4NGE - chains A and B of the 3 polymer chains in the assembly; structure by X-ray diffraction, 2.70 A resolution.

== Chain A ==
Name: Presequence protease, mitochondrial
Source organism: Homo sapiens
Notes: EC 3.4.24.-
Reference sequence: Q5JRX3 (PREP_HUMAN); numbering as in UniProt (aligned over 33-1037)
Chain sequence (1014 residues; numbered 24 to 1037; the number before each row is that of its first residue):
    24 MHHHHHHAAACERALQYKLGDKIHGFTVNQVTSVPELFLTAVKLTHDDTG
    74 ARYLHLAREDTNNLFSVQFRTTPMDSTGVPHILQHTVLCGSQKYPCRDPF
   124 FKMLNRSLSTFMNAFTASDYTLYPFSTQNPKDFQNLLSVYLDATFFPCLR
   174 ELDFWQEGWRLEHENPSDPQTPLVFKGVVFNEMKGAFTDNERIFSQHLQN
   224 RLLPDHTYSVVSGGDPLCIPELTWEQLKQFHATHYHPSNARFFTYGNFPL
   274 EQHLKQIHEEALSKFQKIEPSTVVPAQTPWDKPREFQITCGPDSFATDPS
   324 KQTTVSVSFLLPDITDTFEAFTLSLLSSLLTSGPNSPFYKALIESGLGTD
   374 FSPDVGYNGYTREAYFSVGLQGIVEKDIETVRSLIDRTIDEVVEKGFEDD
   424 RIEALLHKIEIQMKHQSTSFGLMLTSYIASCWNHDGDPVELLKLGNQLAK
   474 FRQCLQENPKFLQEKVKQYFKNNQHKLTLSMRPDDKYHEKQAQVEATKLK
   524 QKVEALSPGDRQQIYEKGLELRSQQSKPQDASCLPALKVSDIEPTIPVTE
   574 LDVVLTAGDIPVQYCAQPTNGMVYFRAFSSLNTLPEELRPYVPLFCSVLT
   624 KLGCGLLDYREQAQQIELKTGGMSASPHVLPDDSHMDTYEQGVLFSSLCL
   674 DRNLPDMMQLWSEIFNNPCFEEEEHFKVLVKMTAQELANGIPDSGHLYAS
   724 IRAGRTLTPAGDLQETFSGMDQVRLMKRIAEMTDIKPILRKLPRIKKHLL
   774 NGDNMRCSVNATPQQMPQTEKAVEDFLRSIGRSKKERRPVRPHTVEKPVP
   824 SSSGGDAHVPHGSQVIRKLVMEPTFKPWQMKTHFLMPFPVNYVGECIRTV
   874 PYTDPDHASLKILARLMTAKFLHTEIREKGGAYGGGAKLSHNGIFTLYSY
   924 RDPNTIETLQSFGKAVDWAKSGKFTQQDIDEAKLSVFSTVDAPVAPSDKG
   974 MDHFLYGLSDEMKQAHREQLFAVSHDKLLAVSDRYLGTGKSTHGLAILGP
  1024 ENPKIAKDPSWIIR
Disordered / not traced: 24-30, 321, 807-811, 822-837
Modified residues: Cys34, Cys112, Cys171, Cys556 (s-(dimethylarsenic)cysteine; CAS); Lys41, Lys66, Lys199, Lys251, Lys278, Lys363, Lys431, Lys466, Lys513, Lys525, Lys624, Lys642, Lys854, Lys902, Lys911, Lys943 (n-dimethyl-lysine; MLY); Lys946 (n-methyl-lysine; MLZ)
Differences from the reference sequence: expression tag (24-32); engineered mutation Gln107 (Glu in Q5JRX3)
Bound ions: Zn2+: His104, His108, Glu205 (shared with Phe20(B) of chain B)
UniProt features mapped onto this chain:
  - active site: Glu180
  - binding site (Zn(2+)): His104, His108, Glu205
  - modified residue: Lys759 (N6-acetyllysine), Lys770 (N6-acetyllysine), Lys849 (N6-succinyllysine), Lys884 (N6-acetyllysine), Lys946 (N6-succinyllysine)
From the paper describing this entry:
  - mutagenesis - E107Q: abolished catalytic activity
  - mutagenesis - L557E, P558G: decreased catalytic activity
  - mutagenesis - L557E: unchanged stability

== Chain B ==
Name: Beta-amyloid protein 40
Reference sequence: P05067 (A4_HUMAN); residues 1-40 here correspond to UniProt positions 672-711 (UniProt number = residue number + 671)
Chain sequence (40 residues; each row starts with the number of its first residue):
     1 DAEFRHDSGYEVHHQKLVFFAEDVGSNKGAIIGLMVGGVV
Disordered / not traced: 1-14, 24-40
Bound ions: Zn2+: Phe20 (shared with His104(A), His108(A), Glu205(A) of chain A)

== How chain A and chain B interact ==
Residue-residue contacts - 49 pairs, chain A then chain B:
  His104(A) - Phe20(B)
  His104(A) - Ala21(B)
  His104(A) - Glu22(B)
  Gln107(A) - Phe20(B)
  Gln107(A) - Ala21(B)  hydrogen bond (side chain-backbone)
  His108(A) - Phe20(B)  hydrogen bond (side chain-backbone)
  Leu111(A) - Phe20(B)  hydrophobic
  Phe123(A) - Val18(B)
  Phe123(A) - Phe20(B)  hydrophobic
  Phe124(A) - Phe20(B)  hydrophobic
  Leu127(A) - Gln15(B)  hydrogen bond (backbone-side chain)
  Ser130(A) - Gln15(B)  hydrogen bond
  Ser132(A) - Gln15(B)  hydrogen bond
  Thr133(A) - Gln15(B)
  Thr133(A) - Lys16(B)
  Phe134(A) - Gln15(B)
  Phe134(A) - Lys16(B)
  Phe134(A) - Leu17(B)  hydrophobic
  Met135(A) - Gln15(B)
  Met135(A) - Lys16(B)
  Met135(A) - Leu17(B)
  Asn136(A) - Leu17(B)  hydrogen bond (side chain-backbone)
  Asn136(A) - Val18(B)
  Asn136(A) - Phe19(B)  hydrogen bond (side chain-backbone)
  Asn136(A) - Phe20(B)
  Ala137(A) - Phe20(B)
  Ala137(A) - Ala21(B)  hydrogen bond (backbone-backbone)
  Phe138(A) - Leu17(B)  hydrophobic
  Phe138(A) - Ala21(B)
  Phe138(A) - Glu22(B)
  Thr139(A) - Ala21(B)  hydrogen bond (backbone-backbone)
  Thr139(A) - Glu22(B)
  Ala140(A) - Glu22(B)
  Glu180(A) - Phe20(B)
  Glu205(A) - Phe20(B)
  Glu205(A) - Ala21(B)
  Met206(A) - Glu22(B)
  Phe210(A) - Asp23(B)
  Arg215(A) - Asp23(B)
  Gln219(A) - Asp23(B)
  Ser235(A) - Asp23(B)
  Gly236(A) - Glu22(B)
  Gly236(A) - Asp23(B)  hydrogen bond (backbone-backbone)
  Arg900(A) - Phe19(B)
  Arg900(A) - Phe20(B)
  Tyr906(A) - Phe19(B)
  Tyr906(A) - Phe20(B)  hydrogen bond (side chain-backbone)
  Tyr906(A) - Ala21(B)
  Ser961(A) - Gln15(B)  hydrogen bond
Interface residues without a listed pair, chain A (35 interface residues in all): Met126, Leu131, Val234, Gly907, Leu957, Ser958, Thr962
From the paper, about this interface:
  - specific contacts: Leu111(A)-Phe20(B) (hydrophobic contact), Phe123(A)-Phe20(B) (hydrophobic contact), Phe124(A)-Phe20(B) (hydrophobic contact), Arg900(A)-Phe20(B) (cation-pi contact), Tyr906(A)-Phe20(B) (hydrogen bond)
  - interface residues, chain B: Phe20(B)

== Overview ==
35 residues of chain A and 9 residues of chain B are in contact, with 12 hydrogen bonds. Polar contacts
include Gln107(A)-Ala21(B), His108(A)-Phe20(B) and Leu127(A)-Gln15(B). The authors report hydrophobic contacts
between Leu111(A) and Phe20(B), Phe123(A) and Phe20(B) and Phe124(A) and Phe20(B); a cation-pi contact between
Arg900(A) and Phe20(B); a hydrogen bond between Tyr906(A) and Phe20(B). The paper reports that L557E and P558G
of chain A reduce catalytic activity; the interface residue Phe20(B).
Chain A is Presequence protease, mitochondrial (Homo sapiens) and chain B is Beta-amyloid protein 40; the
structure, Crystal Structure of Human Presequence Protease in Complex with Amyloid-beta (1-40), was determined
by X-ray diffraction (same publication as 4L3T).
